6HJR - chains C and F of the 6 polymer chains in the assembly; structure by electron microscopy, 4.20 A resolution (low resolution: residue-level contacts below are approximate; hydrogen-bond / salt-bridge calls are withheld).

== Chain C ==
Molecule: Hemagglutinin
Organism: Influenza A virus (strain A/Duck/Alberta/35/1976 H1N1)
UniProt: Q9WCE0 (Q9WCE0_I76A4); the construct lacks a stretch of the UniProt sequence and is renumbered around it, so the offset changes along the chain: 5-42 = UniProt 18-55; 44-49 = UniProt 56-61; 50-133 = UniProt 63-146; 134-326 = UniProt 148-340
Sequence (323 residues; numbered 5 to 326 plus 2 insertion-coded residues; 1 number in that range is skipped by the numbering (no residue carries it; nothing is unmodelled there); the number before each row is that of its first residue):
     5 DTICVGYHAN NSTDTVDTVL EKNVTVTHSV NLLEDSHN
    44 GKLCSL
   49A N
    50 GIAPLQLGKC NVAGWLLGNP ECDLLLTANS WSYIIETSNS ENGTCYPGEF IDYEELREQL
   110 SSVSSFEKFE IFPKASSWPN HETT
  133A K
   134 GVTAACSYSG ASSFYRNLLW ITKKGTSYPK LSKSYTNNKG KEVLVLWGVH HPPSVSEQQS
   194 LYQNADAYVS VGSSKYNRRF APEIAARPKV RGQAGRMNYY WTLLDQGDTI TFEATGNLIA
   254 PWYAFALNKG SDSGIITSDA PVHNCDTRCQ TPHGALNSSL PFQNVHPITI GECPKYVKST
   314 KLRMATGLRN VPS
Cystine bridges: Cys47-Cys278, Cys59-Cys71, Cys94-Cys139, Cys282-Cys306
Glycans and other covalent adducts: N-acetylglucosamine (NAG) linked to Asn15, Asn91, Asn290; glycan linked to Asn27

== Chain F ==
Molecule: Hemagglutinin
Organism: Influenza A virus (strain A/Duck/Alberta/35/1976 H1N1)
UniProt: P26562 (HEMA_I76A4); residues 1-203 here correspond to UniProt positions 345-547 (UniProt number = residue number + 344)
Sequence (203 residues; row label = number of the first residue in the row):
     1 GLFGAIAGFI EGGWTGMIDG WYGYHHQNEQ GSGYAADQKS TQNAIDGITS KVNSVIEKMN
    61 TQFTAVGKEF NNLERRIENL NKKVDDGFLD VWTYNAELLV LLENERTLDF HDSNVRNLYE
   121 KVKSQLRNNA KEIGNGCFEF YHKCDDECME SVKNGTYDYP KYSEESKLNR EEIDGVKLES
   181 MGVYQILAIY STVASSLVLL VSW
Cystine bridges: Cys144-Cys148
Glycans and other covalent adducts: N-acetylglucosamine (NAG) linked to Asn154
Swiss-Prot annotation at these positions:
  - glycosylation: Asn154 (N-linked (GlcNAc...) asparagine)

== Chain C / chain F interface ==
Residue-residue contacts (5; chain C residue first):
  Val23(C) - Ser50(F)
  Val23(C) - Lys51(F)
  Leu24(C) - Gly47(F)
  Leu24(C) - Ser50(F)
  Leu24(C) - Lys51(F)
Interface residues without a listed pair, chain C (4 interface residues in all): Glu25, Lys26
Interface residues without a listed pair, chain F (5 interface residues in all): Glu57, Phe110

== Summary ==
4 residues of chain C face 5 of chain F across their interface. N-acetylglucosamine is covalently linked to
Asn15(C), Asn91(C) and Asn290(C). Covalently linked N-acetylglucosamine: at Asn154(F).
Here chain C is Hemagglutinin and chain F is Hemagglutinin, both from Influenza A virus (strain
A/Duck/Alberta/35/1976 H1N1). Entry 6HJR (Structure of full-length Influenza Hemagglutinin with tilted
transmembrane (A/duck/Alberta/35/76[H1N1])) was determined by electron microscopy (same publication as 6HJN).
